4Y8P - chains H and I of the 34 polymer chains in the assembly; structure by X-ray diffraction, 2.80 A resolution.

[Chain H]
Protein: Proteasome subunit beta type-2
From: Saccharomyces cerevisiae (strain ATCC 204508 / S288c)
Notes: EC 3.4.25.1
UniProtKB: P25043 (PSB2_YEAST); residues 1-232 here correspond to UniProt positions 30-261 (UniProt number = residue number + 29)
Sequence (232 residues; row label = number of the first residue in the row):
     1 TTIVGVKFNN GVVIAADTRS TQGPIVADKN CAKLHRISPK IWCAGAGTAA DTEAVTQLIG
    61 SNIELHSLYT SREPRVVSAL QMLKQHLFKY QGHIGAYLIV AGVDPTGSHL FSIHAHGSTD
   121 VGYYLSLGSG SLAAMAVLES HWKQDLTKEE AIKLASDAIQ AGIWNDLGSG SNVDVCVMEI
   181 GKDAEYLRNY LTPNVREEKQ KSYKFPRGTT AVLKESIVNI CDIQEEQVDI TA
Unresolved in the structure: 223-232
Curated features (UniProtKB/Swiss-Prot):
  - active site: Thr1 (Nucleophile)

[Chain I]
Protein: Proteasome subunit beta type-3
From: Saccharomyces cerevisiae (strain ATCC 204508 / S288c)
Notes: EC 3.4.25.1
UniProtKB: P25451 (PSB3_YEAST); residues 0-204 here correspond to UniProt positions 1-205 (UniProt number = residue number + 1)
Sequence (205 residues; each row starts with the number of its first residue; numbering starts at 0):
     0 MSDPSSINGG IVVAMTGKDC VAIACDLRLG SQSLGVSNKF EKIFHYGHVF LGITGLATDV
    60 TTLNEMFRYK TNLYKLKEER AIEPETFTQL VSSSLYERRF GPYFVGPVVA GINSKSGKPF
   120 IAGFDLIGCI DEAKDFIVSG TASDQLFGMC ESLYEPNLEP EDLFETISQA LLNAADRDAL
   180 SGWGAVVYII KKDEVVKRYL KMRQD
Unresolved in the structure: 0
Curated features (UniProtKB/Swiss-Prot):
  - modified residue: Ser30 (Phosphoserine)
  - cross-link: Lys69 (Glycyl lysine isopeptide (Lys-Gly) (interchain with G-Cter in ubiquitin))
Metal / ion sites: Mg2+ site 1: Ala174, Asp177, Ser180; Mg2+ site 2: Asp204 (shared with 2 residues of chain Y)

[Chain H / chain I interface]
Residue-residue contacts (57):
  Ile25(H) with Asp143(I); Phe146(I), hydrophobic
  Val26(H) with Phe146(I)
  Ala27(H) with Asp130(I); Phe146(I), hydrophobic
  Asp28(H) with Asp130(I); Glu131(I)
  Lys29(H) with Glu150(I), salt bridge
  Ala49(H) with Cys128(I), hydrophobic
  Ala50(H) with Tyr95(I); Ile126(I), hydrophobic; Cys128(I)
  Asp51(H) with Tyr95(I), hydrogen bond; Arg98(I), salt bridge
  Ala54(H) with Tyr95(I)
  Tyr90(H) with Phe99(I), hydrophobic
  His93(H) with Arg98(I), hydrogen bond (backbone-side chain); Phe99(I)
  Ile94(H) with Phe99(I), hydrophobic
  Arg196(H) with Glu150(I), salt bridge
  Lys199(H) with Glu150(I); Ser151(I), hydrogen bond (side chain-backbone); Tyr153(I), hydrogen bond (side chain-backbone)
  Ser202(H) with Glu154(I), hydrogen bond
  Tyr203(H) with Ser151(I); Leu152(I), hydrophobic
  Lys204(H) with Glu154(I); Asp161(I)
  Phe205(H) with Gln168(I)
  Arg207(H) with Glu160(I); Asp161(I), salt bridge
  Gly208(H) with Glu164(I), hydrogen bond (backbone-side chain)
  Thr209(H) with Glu164(I)
  Thr210(H) with Glu164(I), hydrogen bond; Ser167(I); Gln168(I), hydrogen bond; Leu199(I)
  Ala211(H) with Leu199(I); Lys200(I), hydrogen bond (backbone-backbone)
  Val212(H) with Phe163(I), hydrophobic; Tyr198(I)
  Leu213(H) with Tyr198(I), hydrogen bond (backbone-backbone); Leu199(I); Lys200(I)
  Lys214(H) with Arg197(I); Tyr198(I), hydrogen bond (backbone-backbone)
  Glu215(H) with Lys196(I); Arg197(I), salt bridge
  Ser216(H) with Val195(I); Lys196(I), hydrogen bond (backbone-backbone)
  Ile217(H) with Val194(I)
  Val218(H) with Val194(I), hydrogen bond (backbone-backbone); Lys196(I)
  Asn219(H) with His44(I)
  Ile220(H) with Gly46(I); Val194(I), hydrophobic
  Asp222(H) with Lys74(I), salt bridge
Other interface residues (no listed pair), chain H (36 interface residues in all): Gln22, Thr48, Pro206
Other interface residues (no listed pair), chain I (37 interface residues in all): Phe49, Asp124, Gly127, Glu158, Leu171, Tyr187, Glu193

[In short]
Chain H and chain I form an interface of 36 and 37 residues respectively; the contacts include 13 hydrogen
bonds and 6 salt bridges. Polar contacts include Lys29(H)-Glu150(I), Asp51(H)-Arg98(I) and
Arg196(H)-Glu150(I). UniProt lists active-site residue Thr1(H) on chain H.
Here chain H is Proteasome subunit beta type-2 and chain I is Proteasome subunit beta type-3, both from
Saccharomyces cerevisiae (strain ATCC 204508 / S288c). Entry 4Y8P (Yeast 20S proteasome beta7-delta7_Cter
mutant in complex with Ac-PAL-ep) was determined by X-ray diffraction, deposited together with 4Y69, 4Y6A,
4Y6V, 4Y6Z, 4Y70, 4Y74 and 34 further entries.
